7CVS - chains A and B of the 6 polymer chains in the assembly; structure by X-ray diffraction, 3.01 A resolution.

== Chain A (and B) ==
Name: H(+)/Cl(-) exchange transporter ClcA
Organism: Escherichia coli MS 198-1
Notes: chain B of this document is another copy of the same molecule, construct and numbering; everything in this record applies to it too
Reference sequence: D7XDR7 (D7XDR7_ECOLX); residues 1-473 here = UniProt positions 1-473
Sequence (473 residues; numbered 1 to 473; the number before each row is that of its first residue):
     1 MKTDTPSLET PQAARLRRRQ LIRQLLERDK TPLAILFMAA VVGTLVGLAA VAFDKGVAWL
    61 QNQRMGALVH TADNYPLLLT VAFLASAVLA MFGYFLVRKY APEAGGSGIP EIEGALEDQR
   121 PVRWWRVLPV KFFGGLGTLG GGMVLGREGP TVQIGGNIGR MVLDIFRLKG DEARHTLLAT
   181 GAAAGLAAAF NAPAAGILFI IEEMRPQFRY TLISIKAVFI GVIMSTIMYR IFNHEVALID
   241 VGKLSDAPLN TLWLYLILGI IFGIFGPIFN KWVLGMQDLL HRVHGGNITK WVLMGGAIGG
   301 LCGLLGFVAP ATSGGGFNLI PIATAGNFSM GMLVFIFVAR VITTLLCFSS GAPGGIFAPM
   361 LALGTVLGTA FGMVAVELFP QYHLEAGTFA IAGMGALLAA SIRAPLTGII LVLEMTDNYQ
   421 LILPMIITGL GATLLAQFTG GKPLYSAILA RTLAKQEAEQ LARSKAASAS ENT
Not modelled in the structure: 1-16, 461-473 (chain B: 1-16, 459-473)
Construct notes: engineered mutation Ala85 (Cys in D7XDR7), Ala194 (Leu in D7XDR7)
Reported in the primary citation:
  - mutagenesis - L194A: unchanged catalytic activity
  - self-association interface (contacts with another copy of this molecule): Glu203, Phe208, Phe219, Leu406, Glu457 (from molecular simulation)
  - mutagenesis - L194A, L194A/I197A/L198A, L194A/I197A/L198A/I201A, F219A/I220A/I223A/I227A, L406A/I409A/I410A/L413A, I422A/L423A/I426A/L430A/L434A: decreased binding to H(+)/Cl(-) exchange transporter ClcA (chain A)
  - mutagenesis - L194A: unchanged stability
  - mutagenesis - I197A, I197A/L198A, L198A, I201A: unchanged binding to H(+)/Cl(-) exchange transporter ClcA (chain A)

== Chain A / chain B interface ==
Pairs across the interface - 103 pairs, chain A then chain B:
  Arg17(A) - Glu117(B)  salt bridge
  Arg17(A) - Arg209(B)
  Arg18(A) - Gln119(B)
  Arg18(A) - Gln456(B)  hydrogen bond (side chain-backbone)
  Arg18(A) - Glu457(B)
  Leu21(A) - Glu117(B)
  Leu21(A) - Leu453(B)  hydrophobic
  Ile22(A) - Leu453(B)
  Ile22(A) - Ala454(B)
  Gln24(A) - Phe208(B)
  Leu25(A) - Phe208(B)  hydrophobic
  Leu25(A) - Ser446(B)
  Leu25(A) - Leu449(B)  hydrophobic
  Leu26(A) - Lys442(B)  hydrogen bond (backbone-side chain)
  Arg28(A) - Glu203(B)  salt bridge
  Arg28(A) - Gln207(B)
  Arg28(A) - Phe208(B)
  Arg28(A) - Pro443(B)
  Arg28(A) - Ser446(B)  hydrogen bond
  Asp29(A) - Arg403(B)  salt bridge
  Asp29(A) - Gln437(B)
  Lys30(A) - Gln437(B)
  Thr31(A) - Gln437(B)  hydrogen bond (backbone-side chain)
  Leu33(A) - Phe438(B)  hydrophobic
  Leu36(A) - Leu434(B)  hydrophobic
  Leu36(A) - Phe438(B)  hydrophobic
  Glu117(A) - Leu21(B)
  Gln119(A) - Arg18(B)  hydrogen bond (backbone-side chain)
  Gln119(A) - Leu21(B)
  Leu198(A) - Leu198(B)  hydrophobic
  Ile201(A) - Ile201(B)  hydrophobic
  Ile201(A) - Leu406(B)  hydrophobic
  Glu203(A) - Arg28(B)  salt bridge
  Arg205(A) - Arg205(B)
  Gln207(A) - Arg28(B)
  Gln207(A) - Tyr210(B)  hydrogen bond (backbone-side chain)
  Phe208(A) - Gln24(B)
  Phe208(A) - Leu25(B)  hydrophobic
  Phe208(A) - Arg28(B)
  Phe208(A) - Tyr210(B)
  Arg209(A) - Tyr210(B)
  Tyr210(A) - Gln207(B)  hydrogen bond (side chain-backbone)
  Tyr210(A) - Phe208(B)
  Tyr210(A) - Arg209(B)
  Tyr210(A) - Tyr210(B)
  Lys216(A) - Thr433(B)  hydrogen bond (side chain-backbone)
  Lys216(A) - Leu434(B)
  Lys216(A) - Gln437(B)  hydrogen bond
  Phe219(A) - Leu406(B)  hydrophobic
  Phe219(A) - Ile426(B)  hydrophobic
  Phe219(A) - Leu430(B)  hydrophobic
  Ile220(A) - Leu430(B)  hydrophobic
  Ile223(A) - Ile426(B)  hydrophobic
  Ile223(A) - Ile427(B)  hydrophobic
  Ile223(A) - Leu430(B)  hydrophobic
  Thr226(A) - Leu423(B)
  Arg230(A) - Leu249(B)
  Arg230(A) - Leu423(B)
  Lys243(A) - Asp417(B)  salt bridge
  Leu249(A) - Arg230(B)
  Leu249(A) - Ile231(B)  hydrophobic
  Arg403(A) - Asp29(B)  salt bridge
  Arg403(A) - Lys216(B)
  Leu406(A) - Leu198(B)  hydrophobic
  Leu406(A) - Ile201(B)  hydrophobic
  Leu406(A) - Phe219(B)  hydrophobic
  Ile410(A) - Ile410(B)  hydrophobic
  Glu414(A) - Tyr419(B)  hydrogen bond
  Asp417(A) - Lys243(B)  salt bridge
  Asp417(A) - Asp417(B)
  Asp417(A) - Tyr419(B)
  Tyr419(A) - Asn191(B)
  Tyr419(A) - Glu414(B)  hydrogen bond
  Tyr419(A) - Asp417(B)
  Leu423(A) - Thr226(B)
  Leu423(A) - Arg230(B)
  Ile426(A) - Pro193(B)  hydrophobic
  Ile426(A) - Phe219(B)  hydrophobic
  Ile426(A) - Ile223(B)  hydrophobic
  Ile427(A) - Ile223(B)  hydrophobic
  Leu430(A) - Phe219(B)  hydrophobic
  Leu430(A) - Ile220(B)  hydrophobic
  Leu430(A) - Ile223(B)  hydrophobic
  Thr433(A) - Lys216(B)  hydrogen bond (backbone-side chain)
  Leu434(A) - Leu36(B)  hydrophobic
  Leu434(A) - Lys216(B)
  Leu434(A) - Ile220(B)  hydrophobic
  Gln437(A) - Asp29(B)
  Gln437(A) - Lys30(B)
  Gln437(A) - Thr31(B)  hydrogen bond (side chain-backbone)
  Gln437(A) - Lys216(B)  hydrogen bond
  Phe438(A) - Leu36(B)  hydrophobic
  Lys442(A) - Leu26(B)
  Pro443(A) - Arg28(B)
  Ser446(A) - Leu25(B)
  Ser446(A) - Arg28(B)  hydrogen bond
  Ala450(A) - Leu25(B)
  Leu453(A) - Arg18(B)
  Leu453(A) - Leu21(B)  hydrophobic
  Leu453(A) - Ile22(B)
  Ala454(A) - Ile22(B)
  Gln456(A) - Arg18(B)  hydrogen bond
  Glu457(A) - Arg19(B)  salt bridge
Interface residues without a listed pair, chain A (64 interface residues in all): Asn191, Ala192, Pro193, Ile197, Ile227, Ile231, Leu252, Ile402, Pro405, Ile422, Leu449
Interface residues without a listed pair, chain B (66 interface residues in all): Arg17, Leu33, Ala194, Ile197, Glu202, Ile227, Leu252, Ile402, Ile409, Ile422, Ala450
From the paper, about this interface:
  - hot spots on chain B (mutagenesis) - L194A (+2.9 kcal/mol), L194A/I197A/L198A, L194A/I197A/L198A/I201A: decreased binding to H(+)/Cl(-) exchange transporter ClcA (chain B)

== Overview ==
64 residues of chain A and 66 residues of chain B are in contact, with 16 hydrogen bonds and 8 salt bridges.
Polar pairs include Arg17(A)-Glu117(B), Arg28(A)-Glu203(B) and Asp29(A)-Arg403(B). From the paper: L194A,
L194A/I197A/L198A and L194A/I197A/L198A/I201A of chain A, among others, reduce binding to H(+)/Cl(-) exchange
transporter ClcA (chain A); a self-association interface involving Glu203(A), Phe208(A) and Phe219(A) among
others; 13 substitutions were tested in all.
Chain A and chain B are both H(+)/Cl(-) exchange transporter ClcA (Escherichia coli MS 198-1); the structure,
Crystal structure of the C85A/L194A mutant CLC-ec1 with Fab fragment, was determined by X-ray diffraction
together with 7CVT from the same study.
